PDB entry 6PAF | X-ray diffraction, 1.24 A resolution | chain A

[Chain A]
Protein: Histone-lysine N-methyltransferase SMYD3
From: Homo sapiens
Notes: EC 2.1.1.43
UniProtKB: Q9H7B4 (SMYD3_HUMAN); residues 1-428 here = UniProt positions 1-428
Chain sequence (432 residues; each row starts with the number of its first residue; numbers below 1 keep their minus sign (Gly-3 is residue -3)):
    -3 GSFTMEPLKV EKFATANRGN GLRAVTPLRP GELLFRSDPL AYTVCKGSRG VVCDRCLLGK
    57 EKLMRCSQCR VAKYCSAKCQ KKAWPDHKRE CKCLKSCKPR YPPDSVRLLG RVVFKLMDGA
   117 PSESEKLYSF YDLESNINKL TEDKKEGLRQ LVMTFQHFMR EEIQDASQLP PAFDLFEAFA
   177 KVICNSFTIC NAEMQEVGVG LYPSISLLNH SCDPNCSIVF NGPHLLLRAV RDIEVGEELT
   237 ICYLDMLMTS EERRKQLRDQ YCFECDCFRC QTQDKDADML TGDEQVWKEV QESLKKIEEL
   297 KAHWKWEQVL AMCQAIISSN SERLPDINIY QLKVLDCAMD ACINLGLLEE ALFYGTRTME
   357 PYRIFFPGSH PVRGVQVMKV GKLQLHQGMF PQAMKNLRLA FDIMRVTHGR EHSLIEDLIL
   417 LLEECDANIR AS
Disordered / not traced: -3 to 2, 57, 94-95
Construct notes: expression tag (-3 to 0); conflict Asn13 (Lys in Q9H7B4)
Bound ions: Zn2+ site 1: Cys49, Cys52, Cys71, Cys75; Zn2+ site 2: Cys62, Cys65, His83, Cys87; Zn2+ site 3: Cys208, Cys261, Cys263, Cys266
Ligand contacts:
  - O6A (N-(1-{[4-(aminomethyl)phenyl]sulfonyl}piperidin-4-yl)-5-cyclopropyl-1,2-oxazole-3-carboxamide): Cys180, Asn181, Ser182, Phe183, Thr184, Cys186, Met190, Glu192, Ser202, Ile214, Ile237, Cys238, Tyr239, Leu240, Asp241, Tyr257, Lys297, His366, Val368
  - S-adenosylmethionine (SAM): Asn13, Arg14, Gly15, Asn16, Tyr124, Glu130, Asn132, Cys180, Asn181, Ser202, Leu203, Leu204, Asn205, His206, Tyr239, Tyr257, Phe259
UniProt features mapped onto this chain:
  - zinc finger: Cys49 to Cys87 (MYND-type)
  - binding site (S-adenosyl-L-methionine): Arg14 to Asn16, Tyr124, Asn132, Asn181, Asn205, His206, Tyr239, Phe259
  - binding site (Zn(2+)): Cys49, Cys52, Cys62, Cys65, Cys71, Cys75, His83, Cys87
  - modified residue: Met1 (N-acetylmethionine), Thr22 (Phosphothreonine)
What the authors report for this chain:
  - binding site for O6A: Ile214, Met242, Glu294, Lys297

[In short]
Bound to chain A: S-adenosylmethionine and compound O6A. Cys49, Cys52, Cys71 and Cys75 form the Zn2+ site 1.
Cys62, Cys65, His83 and Cys87 coordinate Zn2+ site 2. Curated annotation (UniProt) lists 10
S-adenosyl-L-methionine-binding residues and 8 Zn2+-binding residues. The paper reports a binding site for O6A
at Ile214, Met242 and Glu294 among others.
Chain A is Histone-lysine N-methyltransferase SMYD3 (Homo sapiens); the structure, Co-crystal Structure of
human SMYD3 with Isoxazole Amides Inhibitors, was determined by X-ray diffraction, deposited together with
6P6G, 6P6K and 6P7Z.
